4DB2 - chains A and F of the 4 polymer chains in the assembly; structure by X-ray diffraction, 3.16 A resolution.

[Chain A]
Protein: ATP-dependent RNA helicase MSS116, mitochondrial
Organism: Saccharomyces cerevisiae
Notes: EC 3.6.4.13; fragment: Domain 2
Reference sequence: P15424 (MS116_YEAST); numbering as in UniProt (aligned over 342-596)
Amino-acid sequence (257 residues; row label = number of the first residue in the row):
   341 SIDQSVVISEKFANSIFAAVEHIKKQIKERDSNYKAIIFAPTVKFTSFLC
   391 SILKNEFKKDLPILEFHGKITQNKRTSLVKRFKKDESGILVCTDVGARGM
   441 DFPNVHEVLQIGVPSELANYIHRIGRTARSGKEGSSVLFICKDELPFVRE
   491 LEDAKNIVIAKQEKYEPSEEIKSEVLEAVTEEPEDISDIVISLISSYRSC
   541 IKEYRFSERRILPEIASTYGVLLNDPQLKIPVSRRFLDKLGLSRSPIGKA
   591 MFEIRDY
Unresolved in the structure: 597
Construct notes: expression tag (341, 597)
Reported in the primary citation:
  - binding site for the 14-nt RNA strand (chain F): Arg-415, Thr-433, Val-435 to Met-440, Ser-535
  - binding site for the 14-nt RNA strand: Arg-538
  - conformationally variable residues (loop rearrangement): Val-435 to Met-440

[Chain F]
Molecule: 14-nt RNA strand
Sequence (14 nucleotides; numbered 0 to 13; the number before each row is that of its first residue; numbering starts at 0):
     0 GGGCGGGCCCGCCC

[Chain A / chain F interface]
Pairs across the interface (18; chain A residue first):
  Pro-381(A) / G4(F)  sugar contact
  Thr-382(A) / G4(F)  phosphate contact
  Val-383(A) / G4(F)  hydrogen bond to the phosphate
  Val-383(A) / G5(F)  phosphate contact
  Lys-384(A) / C3(F)  salt bridge to the phosphate
  His-407(A) / G5(F)  phosphate contact
  Gly-408(A) / G5(F)  hydrogen bond to the phosphate
  Gly-408(A) / G6(F)  phosphate contact
  Arg-415(A) / G6(F)  salt bridge to the phosphate
  Thr-433(A) / G4(F)  phosphate contact
  Thr-433(A) / G5(F)  hydrogen bond to the phosphate
  Asp-434(A) / G5(F)  sugar contact
  Val-435(A) / G6(F)  phosphate contact
  Gly-436(A) / G5(F)  phosphate contact
  Gly-436(A) / G6(F)  hydrogen bond to the phosphate
  Ser-535(A) / G2(F)  hydrogen bond to the sugar
  Ser-535(A) / C3(F)  sugar contact
  Ser-536(A) / C3(F)  sugar contact
Also at the interface, not in a pair above, chain A (18 interface residues in all): Lys-409, Arg-438, Ser-532, Ser-539, Lys-579
Also at the interface, not in a pair above, chain F (7 interface residues in all): G1, C7

[Overview]
Chain A and chain F form an interface of 18 and 7 residues respectively; the contacts include 5 hydrogen bonds
and 2 salt bridges. Polar contacts include Ser-535(A)/G2(F), Val-383(A)/G4(F) and Gly-408(A)/G5(F). The paper
reports a binding site for the 14-nt RNA strand (chain F) at Arg-415(A), Thr-433(A) and Val-435(A) among
others; a binding site for the 14-nt RNA strand at Arg-538(A).
Here chain A is ATP-dependent RNA helicase MSS116, mitochondrial (Saccharomyces cerevisiae) and chain F is a
14-nt RNA strand. Entry 4DB2 (Mss116p DEAD-box helicase domain 2 bound to an RNA duplex) was determined by
X-ray diffraction together with 4DB4 from the same study.
